6RDH - chains 4 and 7 of the 31 polymer chains in the assembly; structure by electron microscopy, 3.00 A resolution.

Chain 4:
Protein: Mitochondrial ATP synthase associated protein ASA4
Source organism: Polytomella sp. Pringsheim 198.80
UniProt: D7NIZ2 (D7NIZ2_9CHLO); residue numbers follow UniProt; this construct covers 1-294
Amino-acid sequence (294 residues; each row starts with the number of its first residue):
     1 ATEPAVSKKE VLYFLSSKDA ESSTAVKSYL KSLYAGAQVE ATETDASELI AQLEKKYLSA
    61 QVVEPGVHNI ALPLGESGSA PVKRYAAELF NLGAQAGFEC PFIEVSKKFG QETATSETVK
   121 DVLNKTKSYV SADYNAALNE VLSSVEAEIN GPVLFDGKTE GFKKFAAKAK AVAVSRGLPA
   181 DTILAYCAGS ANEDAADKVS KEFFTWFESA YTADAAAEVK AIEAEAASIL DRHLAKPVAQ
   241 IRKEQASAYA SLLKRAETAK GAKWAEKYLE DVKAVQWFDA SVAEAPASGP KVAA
Not modelled in the structure: 1-4

Chain 7:
Protein: Mitochondrial ATP synthase associated protein ASA7
Source organism: Polytomella sp. Pringsheim 198.80
UniProt: D8V7I2 (D8V7I2_9CHLO); residue numbers follow UniProt; this construct covers 1-190
Amino-acid sequence (190 residues; row label = number of the first residue in the row):
     1 MSSVRAGVEA GRRDLTTFTF SGLQDAPVAA LSGSIKLNVA AKAGKAEVTV AAGAAKAATQ
    61 VSAAALRKLS GSKISLAEVA RISVLHSSIQ NYLLSLSNER YQLLSQWPDF TTMYGKDFYY
   121 RAHPEDLKKF YDAADEYYKL YETVTEFDSL SALASQVVPN YAARRRSTVH PAIGSTVADG
   181 AFTNFLLSKQ
Not modelled in the structure: 1-14

Interface between chain 4 and chain 7:
Pairs across the interface (118; chain 4 residue first):
  Lys-56(4) with Thr-168(7)
  Val-63(4) with Arg-165(7); Pro-171(7), hydrophobic
  Glu-64(4) with Arg-166(7), salt bridge
  Val-67(4) with Tyr-161(7), hydrophobic; Arg-165(7)
  His-68(4) with Ser-83(7); Val-84(7), hydrogen bond (backbone-backbone); Leu-85(7), hydrogen bond (backbone-backbone); Val-158(7); Ala-162(7)
  Ile-70(4) with Leu-85(7)
  Ala-71(4) with Val-84(7), hydrophobic; Ser-88(7)
  Leu-72(4) with Leu-85(7), hydrophobic; Ser-88(7), hydrogen bond (backbone-side chain)
  Leu-74(4) with Ser-88(7); Ile-89(7), hydrophobic; Tyr-92(7), hydrophobic
  Gly-75(4) with Tyr-92(7)
  Tyr-85(4) with Tyr-161(7), hydrogen bond; Arg-165(7)
  Leu-89(4) with Arg-165(7); Ala-172(7), hydrophobic
  Gly-93(4) with His-170(7)
  Phe-98(4) with Val-169(7); His-170(7); Pro-171(7)
  Glu-99(4) with His-170(7)
  Pro-101(4) with His-170(7); Ile-173(7), hydrophobic
  Phe-102(4) with Gly-180(7); Ala-181(7), hydrophobic; Asn-184(7)
  Glu-104(4) with Val-169(7)
  Val-105(4) with Val-169(7), hydrophobic; Ala-181(7), hydrophobic
  Phe-109(4) with Ala-178(7); Ala-181(7); Phe-182(7); Phe-185(7)
  Thr-113(4) with Phe-185(7)
  Val-122(4) with Leu-186(7), hydrophobic
  Leu-123(4) with Phe-182(7), hydrophobic
  Thr-126(4) with Phe-182(7)
  Tyr-129(4) with Ala-178(7)
  Val-130(4) with Asp-179(7); Phe-182(7), hydrophobic
  Ser-131(4) with Asp-179(7), hydrogen bond
  Tyr-134(4) with Asp-179(7); Phe-182(7), hydrophobic; Thr-183(7), hydrogen bond
  Leu-138(4) with Phe-182(7), hydrophobic; Leu-186(7), hydrophobic
  Phe-155(4) with Phe-185(7), hydrophobic; Leu-186(7), hydrophobic; Gln-190(7)
  Asp-156(4) with Gln-190(7)
  Phe-162(4) with Leu-186(7)
  Phe-165(4) with Leu-186(7), hydrophobic
  Ala-166(4) with Leu-187(7)
  Ala-169(4) with Leu-187(7), hydrophobic
  Lys-170(4) with Leu-187(7)
  Ala-173(4) with Thr-183(7)
  Leu-178(4) with Asp-179(7); Thr-183(7)
  Ala-180(4) with Thr-183(7)
  Ile-183(4) with Gly-180(7); Asn-184(7)
  Leu-184(4) with Asn-184(7); Leu-187(7); Ser-188(7)
  Cys-187(4) with Asn-184(7), hydrogen bond
  Trp-206(4) with Thr-176(7); Gly-180(7)
  Phe-207(4) with Val-177(7), hydrophobic
  Ala-210(4) with Thr-176(7); Val-177(7), hydrophobic
  Asp-214(4) with Gly-174(7); Ser-175(7), hydrogen bond (side chain-backbone); Thr-176(7), hydrogen bond; Val-177(7), hydrogen bond (side chain-backbone)
  Glu-218(4) with Arg-164(7), salt bridge; Arg-165(7), salt bridge
  Ile-222(4) with Val-157(7), hydrophobic; Tyr-161(7), hydrophobic
  Glu-223(4) with Tyr-92(7)
  Glu-225(4) with Val-157(7)
  Ala-226(4) with Tyr-92(7), hydrophobic; Leu-93(7)
  Ala-227(4) with Leu-96(7), hydrophobic
  Ile-229(4) with Leu-153(7), hydrophobic; Val-157(7), hydrophobic
  Leu-230(4) with Leu-96(7), hydrophobic; Ser-97(7); Leu-150(7), hydrophobic; Leu-153(7), hydrophobic
  Asp-231(4) with Arg-100(7), salt bridge
  His-233(4) with Ser-149(7), hydrogen bond; Leu-153(7)
  Leu-234(4) with Arg-100(7); Thr-143(7); Val-144(7), hydrophobic
  Ala-235(4) with Lys-139(7), hydrogen bond (backbone-side chain)
  Lys-236(4) with Thr-143(7), hydrogen bond (backbone-side chain)
  Val-238(4) with Glu-142(7); Thr-143(7); Glu-146(7)
  Ile-241(4) with Thr-143(7); Ser-149(7)
  Arg-242(4) with Glu-146(7), salt bridge
  Gln-245(4) with Asp-148(7); Ser-149(7), hydrogen bond; Ala-152(7)
  Val-275(4) with Arg-81(7)
  Phe-278(4) with Ala-80(7); Arg-81(7)
  Asp-279(4) with Arg-81(7), salt bridge
Also at the interface, not in a pair above, chain 4 (78 interface residues in all): Asn-69, Phe-90, Lys-108, Gly-110, Val-119, Gly-157, Arg-176, Tyr-211, Ala-213, Pro-237, Pro-290, Val-292
Also at the interface, not in a pair above, chain 7 (56 interface residues in all): Val-79, Ile-82, Gln-156, Asn-160, Lys-189

Overview:
78 residues of chain 4 face 56 of chain 7 across their interface, with 14 hydrogen bonds and 6 salt bridges.
Among the polar pairs are Glu-64(4)/Arg-166(7), Glu-218(4)/Arg-164(7) and Glu-218(4)/Arg-165(7).
Here chain 4 is Mitochondrial ATP synthase associated protein ASA4 and chain 7 is Mitochondrial ATP synthase
associated protein ASA7, both from Polytomella sp. Pringsheim 198.80. Entry 6RDH (CryoEM structure of
Polytomella F-ATP synthase, Rotary substate 1A, composite map) was determined by electron microscopy,
deposited together with 6RD4, 6RD5, 6RD6, 6RD7, 6RD8, 6RD9 and 46 further entries.
